5V1F - chains P and A of the 4 polymer chains in the assembly; structure by X-ray diffraction, 2.18 A resolution.

Chain P:
Molecule: 10-nt DNA strand
Sequence (10 nucleotides; numbered 1 to 10; the number before each row is that of its first residue):
     1 GCTGATGCGG
Modified residues: 8OG (8-oxo-2'-deoxy-guanosine-5'-monophosphate) at position 10
Metal / ion sites: Ca2+: 8OG_10 (together with 2'-deoxycytidine-5'-triphosphate) (shared with Asp190(A), Asp192(A), Asp256(A) of chain A)

Chain A:
Protein: DNA polymerase beta
Organism: Homo sapiens
Notes: EC 2.7.7.7, 4.2.99.-
UniProtKB: P06746 (DPOLB_HUMAN); residues 1-335 here = UniProt positions 1-335
Amino-acid sequence (335 residues; numbered 1 to 335; the number before each row is that of its first residue):
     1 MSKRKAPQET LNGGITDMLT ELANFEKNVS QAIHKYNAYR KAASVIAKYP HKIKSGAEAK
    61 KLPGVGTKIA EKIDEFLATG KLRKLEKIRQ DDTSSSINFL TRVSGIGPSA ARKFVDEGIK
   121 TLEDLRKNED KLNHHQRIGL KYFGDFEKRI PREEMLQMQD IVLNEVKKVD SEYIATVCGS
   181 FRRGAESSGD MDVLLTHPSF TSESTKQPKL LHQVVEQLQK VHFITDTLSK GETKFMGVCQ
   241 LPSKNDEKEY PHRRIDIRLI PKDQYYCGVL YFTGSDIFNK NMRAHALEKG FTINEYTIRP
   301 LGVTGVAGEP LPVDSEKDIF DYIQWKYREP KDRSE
Unresolved in the structure: 1-9, 302-305
Metal / ion sites: Ca2+ site 1: Asp190, Asp192, Asp256 (together with 2'-deoxycytidine-5'-triphosphate) (shared with 8OG_10(P) of chain P); Ca2+ site 2: Asp190, Asp192 (together with 2'-deoxycytidine-5'-triphosphate)
Residues lining bound ligands: 2'-deoxycytidine-5'-triphosphate (DCP): Arg149, Gly179, Ser180, Arg183, Ser187, Ser188, Gly189, Asp190, Asp192, Tyr271, Phe272, Thr273, Gly274, Ser275, Asp276, Asn279
UniProt features mapped onto this chain:
  - region: Arg183 to Asp192 (DNA-binding)
  - active site: Lys72 (Nucleophile)
  - binding site (K(+)): Lys60, Leu62, Val65, Thr101, Val103, Ile106
  - binding site (Na(+)): Lys60, Leu62, Val65, Thr101, Val103, Ile106
  - binding site (dATP): Arg149, Ser180, Arg183, Gly189, Asp190
  - binding site (dCTP): Arg149, Ser180, Arg183, Gly189, Asp190
  - binding site (dGTP): Arg149, Ser180, Arg183, Gly189, Asp190, Asp192
  - binding site (dTTP): Arg149, Ser180, Arg183, Gly189, Asp190
  - binding site (Mg(2+)): Asp190, Asp192, Asp256
  - modified residue: Lys72 (N6-acetyllysine), Arg83 (Omega-N-methylarginine), Arg152 (Omega-N-methylarginine)
  - cross-link (Glycyl lysine isopeptide (Lys-Gly)): Lys41 (interchain with G-Cter in ubiquitin), Lys61 (interchain with G-Cter in ubiquitin), Lys81 (interchain with G-Cter in ubiquitin)
  - natural variant: Leu22 (L22P: Found in a gastric cancer sample; uncertain significance), Tyr39 (Y39C: Found in a gastric cancer sample; uncertain significance), Gly118 (G118V: Decreased DNA-directed DNA polymerase activity), Arg137 (R137Q: Decreased function in base-excision repair), Arg149 (R149I: Decreased DNA-directed DNA polymerase activity), Asp160 (D160N: Found in a gastric cancer sample; uncertain significance), Cys239 (C239R: Found in a gastric cancer sample; uncertain significance), Lys289 (K289M: Found in a colon cancer sample; uncertain significance), Asn294 (N294D: Found in a gastric cancer sample; uncertain significance), Glu295 (E295K: Found in a gastric cancer sample; uncertain significance)
  - mutagenesis: Phe25 (F25W: No effect on 5'-dRP lyase activity. Decreased ssDNA binding), His34 (H34G: Decreased 5'-dRP lyase activity. Decreased ssDNA binding), Lys35 (K35A: Decreased 5'-dRP lyase activity. Decreased ssDNA binding. Loss of 5'-dRP lyase activity; when associated with A-68 and A-72. Decreased ssDNA binding; when associated with A-68 and A-72 ...), Tyr39 (Y39F: No effect on 5'-dRP lyase activity; Y39Q: Abolishes DNA polymerase and 5'-dRP lyase activity), Lys41 (K41R: Abolishes ubiquitination; when associated with R-61 and R-81), Lys60 (K60A: Decreased 5'-dRP lyase activity. Decreased ssDNA binding), Lys61 (K61R: Abolishes ubiquitination; when associated with R-41 and R-81), Lys68 (K68A: No effect on 5'-dRP lyase activity. Decreased ssDNA binding. Loss of 5'-dRP lyase activity; when associated with A-35 and A-72. Decreased ssDNA binding; when associated with A-35 and A-72 ...), Glu71 (E71Q: No effect on 5'-dRP lyase activity. No effect on structure shown by circular dichroism. No effect on ssDNA binding), Lys72 (K72A: Severely reduced 5'-dRP lyase activity. Does not affect ssDNA binding. Loss of 5'-dRP lyase activity; when associated with A-35 and A-68. Decreased ssDNA binding ...), Glu75 (E75A: Slightly decreased 5'-dRP lyase activity. Decreased ssDNA binding. No effect on structure shown by circular dichroism), Lys81 (K81R: Abolishes ubiquitination; when associated with R-41 and R-61), 5 further mutagenesis entries in UniProt
Reported in the primary citation:
  - conformationally variable residues (side-chain flip): Arg254, Asp256
  - catalytic residues: Asp256 (proposed by the authors, not directly observed)

Interface between chain P and chain A:
Residue-residue contacts - 18 pairs, chain P then chain A:
  DG7(P) with Ser109(A), phosphate contact
  DC8(P) with Gly105(A), phosphate contact; Gly107(A), hydrogen bond to the phosphate; Pro108(A), phosphate contact; Ser109(A), hydrogen bond to the phosphate; Ala110(A), hydrogen bond to the phosphate
  DG9(P) with Val103(A), phosphate contact; Ser104(A), phosphate contact; Gly105(A), hydrogen bond to the phosphate; Ile106(A), phosphate contact; Gly107(A), phosphate contact; His135(A), sugar contact; Met236(A), phosphate contact
  8OG_10(P) with Asp190(A), phosphate contact; Asp192(A), phosphate contact; Met236(A), sugar contact; Asp256(A), phosphate contact; Tyr271(A), hydrogen bond to the base
Other interface residues (no listed pair), chain A (15 interface residues in all): Thr101

In short:
4 residues of chain P and 15 residues of chain A are in contact; the contacts include 5 hydrogen bonds. Polar
pairs include 8OG_10(P)-Tyr271(A), DC8(P)-Gly107(A) and DC8(P)-Ser109(A). Bound to chain A:
2'-deoxycytidine-5'-triphosphate. From the paper: the catalytic residue Asp256(A); conformational variability
at Arg254(A) and Asp256(A).
Here chain P is a 10-nt DNA strand and chain A is DNA polymerase beta (Homo sapiens). Entry 5V1F (DNA
polymerase beta substrate complex with 8-oxoG at the primer terminus and incoming dCTP) was determined by
X-ray diffraction together with 5V1G, 5V1H, 5V1I, 5V1J, 5V1N, 5V1O and 3 further entries from the same study.
